PDB entry 7WKK | electron microscopy, 4.20 A resolution (low resolution: residue-level contacts below are approximate; hydrogen-bond / salt-bridge calls are withheld) | chains j and l of the 30 polymer chains in the assembly

# Chain j
Protein: Nup54
Organism: Xenopus laevis
Reference sequence: K9ZTJ6 (K9ZTJ6_XENLA); residue numbers follow UniProt; this construct covers 1-535
Sequence (535 residues; row label = number of the first residue in the row):
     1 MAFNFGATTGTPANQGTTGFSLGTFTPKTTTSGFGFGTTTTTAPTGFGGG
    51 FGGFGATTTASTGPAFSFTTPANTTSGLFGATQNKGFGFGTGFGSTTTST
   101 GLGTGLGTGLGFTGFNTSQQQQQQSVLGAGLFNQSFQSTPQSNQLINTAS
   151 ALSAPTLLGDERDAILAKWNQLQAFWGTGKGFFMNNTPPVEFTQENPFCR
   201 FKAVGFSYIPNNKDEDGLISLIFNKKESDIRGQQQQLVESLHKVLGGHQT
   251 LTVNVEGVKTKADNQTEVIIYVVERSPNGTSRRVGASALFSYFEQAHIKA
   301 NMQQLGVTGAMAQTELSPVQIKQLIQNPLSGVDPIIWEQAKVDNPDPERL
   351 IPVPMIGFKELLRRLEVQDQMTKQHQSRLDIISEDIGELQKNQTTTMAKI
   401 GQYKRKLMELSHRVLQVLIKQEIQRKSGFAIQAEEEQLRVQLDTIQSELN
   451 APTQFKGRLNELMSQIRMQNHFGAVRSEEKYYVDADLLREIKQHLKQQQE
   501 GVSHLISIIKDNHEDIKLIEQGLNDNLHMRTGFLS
Disordered / not traced: 1-155, 188-318, 429-454, 475-487, 521-535

# Chain l
Protein: IL4I1 protein
Organism: Xenopus laevis
Reference sequence: Q91349 (Q91349_XENLA); numbering as in UniProt (aligned over 1-547)
Sequence (547 residues; numbered 1 to 547; the number before each row is that of its first residue):
     1 MSGFNFGAASAGGFSFGNPKSTTTTAPTGFSFGAATAAPSGGFSFGTATP
    51 TPASTTGQTSGLFSFSNPAPSLAPTSGFSFGAQVTSTPAPSSGGLAFGAN
   101 TSKLNSGVGNQPAGGTTQTSQPMGGFSFGAATTQTQPSATSVGGFSFAGG
   151 VGSTSTNVFAQPAASTGITLQSAVSTAAAPTATTSQPTSTFSFGTQPQAA
   201 PALNFGLLSSSSVLSTASTPAAAQPVAPTTGLSLNFGKPADTSAAVTSTG
   251 STTTNTPSLSSLLGTSGPSLFSSVATSTVPSVVSTVASGLSLTSTATSTG
   301 FGMKTLASSAVPTGTLATSTASLGVKAPLAGTIVQANAVGSAAATGISTA
   351 TAMTYAQLENLINKWSLELEDQEKHFLQQATQVNAWDRTLMQNGERITTL
   401 HREMEKVKLDQKRLDQELDFILSQQKELEDLLTPLEESVKEQSGTIYLQH
   451 ADEEREKTYKLAENIDAQLKRMAQDLKEVIEHLNTSAGPGDASNPLQQIC
   501 KILNAHMDSLQWIDQNSALLQRKVEQVTKECESRRKEQERGFSIAFD
Disordered / not traced: 1-358, 450-456, 488-493, 528-547
What the authors report for this chain:
  - disease-associated variants - Q416P: decreased stability (proposed by the authors, not directly observed)

# Chain j / chain l interface
Pairs across the interface (33; chain j residue first):
  Leu-158(j) / Ile-362(l)
  Arg-162(j) / Ile-362(l)
  Ile-165(j) / Trp-365(l)
  Ile-165(j) / Ser-366(l)
  Gly-177(j) / Glu-373(l)
  Thr-178(j) / Glu-373(l)
  Thr-178(j) / Leu-377(l)
  Phe-358(j) / Phe-376(l)
  Arg-364(j) / Val-383(l)
  Leu-389(j) / Gln-411(l)
  Thr-396(j) / Leu-414(l)
  Thr-396(j) / Asp-415(l)
  Thr-396(j) / Leu-418(l)
  Lys-399(j) / Leu-418(l)
  Tyr-403(j) / Ile-421(l)
  Tyr-403(j) / Leu-422(l)
  Tyr-403(j) / Gln-425(l)
  Lys-406(j) / Gln-425(l)
  Leu-410(j) / Leu-428(l)
  Arg-413(j) / Leu-432(l)
  Val-417(j) / Leu-435(l)
  Lys-420(j) / Val-439(l)
  Gln-424(j) / Gln-442(l)
  Ile-466(j) / Val-479(l)
  Leu-488(j) / Pro-495(l)
  Ile-506(j) / Ile-513(l)
  Ile-509(j) / Ile-513(l)
  Ile-509(j) / Asn-516(l)
  Ile-509(j) / Ser-517(l)
  Asn-512(j) / Leu-520(l)
  His-513(j) / Leu-520(l)
  Ile-516(j) / Leu-520(l)
  Ile-516(j) / Lys-523(l)
Other interface residues (no listed pair), chain j (37 interface residues in all): Lys-168, Gly-179, Gly-357, Leu-361, Gln-368, Ile-382, Gln-393, Ile-400, Gln-402, Leu-407, Gln-469, Asn-470, Ile-519
Other interface residues (no listed pair), chain l (35 interface residues in all): Leu-369, Gln-379, Ala-380, Trp-386, Met-404, Val-407, Glu-429, His-482, Val-524

# In short
37 residues of chain j and 35 residues of chain l are in contact. The paper reports that Q416P of chain l
reduces stability.
Here chain j is Nup54 and chain l is IL4I1 protein, both from Xenopus laevis. Entry 7WKK (Cryo-EM structure of
the IR subunit from X. laevis NPC) was determined by electron microscopy.
